Entry 7L9P (electron microscopy, 3.60 A resolution); this record covers chains I and J of the 12 polymer chains in the assembly.

== Chain I (and J) ==
Molecule: Mitotic spindle assembly checkpoint protein MAD2B
From: Homo sapiens
Notes: chain J of this document is another copy of the same molecule, construct and numbering; everything in this record applies to it too
UniProt: Q9UI95 (MD2L2_HUMAN); residues 2-211 here = UniProt positions 2-211
Amino-acid sequence (211 residues; numbered 1 to 211; the number before each row is that of its first residue):
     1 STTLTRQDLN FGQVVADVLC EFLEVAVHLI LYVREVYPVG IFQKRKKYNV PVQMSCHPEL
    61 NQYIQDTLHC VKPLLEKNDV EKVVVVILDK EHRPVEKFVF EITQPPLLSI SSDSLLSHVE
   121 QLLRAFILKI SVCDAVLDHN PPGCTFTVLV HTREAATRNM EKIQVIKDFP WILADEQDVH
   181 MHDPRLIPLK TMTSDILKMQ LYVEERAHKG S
Not modelled in the structure: 1-5, 38-39, 107-116, 207-211 (chain J: 1-14, 105-118, 139-144, 152-197, 208-211)
Sequence notes: expression tag (1)
Swiss-Prot annotation at these positions:
  - natural variant: V85 (V85E: In FANCV)
  - mutagenesis: Y63 (Y63A: Alters interaction with REV3L. Loss of interaction with REV3L; when associated with A-171), R124 (R124A: Induces structural changes that increase affinity for REV3L and REV1. No effect on interaction with REV1; when associated with A-171), W171 (W171A: Alters interaction with REV3L and REV1. Loss of interaction with REV3L; when associated with A-63. No effect on interaction with REV1; when associated with A-124), L186 (L186A: Significantly prevents interaction with REV1; no effect on interaction with REV3L), Q200 (Q200A: Significantly prevents interaction with REV1; no effect on interaction with REV3L), Y202 (Y202A: Significantly prevents interaction with REV1; no effect on interaction with REV3L)
What the authors report for this chain:
  - conformationally variable residues (order/disorder transition): D8 to V14
  - mutagenesis - R153A, R158A/N159A: decreased catalytic activity on wild-type TRIP13

== Interface between chain I and chain J ==
Pairs across the interface (12):
  P51(I) - Y32(J)
  P51(I) - Q43(J)
  Q53(I) - Q43(J)
  L128(I) - Y32(J)  hydrophobic
  V132(I) - Y32(J)  hydrophobic
  V132(I) - Q53(J)
  A135(I) - P51(J)
  A135(I) - I127(J)
  P188(I) - V132(J)  hydrophobic
  P188(I) - A135(J)
  L189(I) - S131(J)
  T191(I) - A135(J)
Also at the interface, not in a pair above, chain I (14 interface residues in all): A125, K129, S131, R185, I187, K190
Also at the interface, not in a pair above, chain J (14 interface residues in all): L29, V33, R124, L128, D134, V136

== Summary ==
Chain I and chain J each contribute 14 residues to their interface. Curated annotation (UniProt) lists 6
mutagenesis sites on chain I. From the paper: R153A and R158A/N159A of chain I reduce catalytic activity on
wild-type TRIP13; conformational variability at D8(I).
Chain I and chain J are both Mitotic spindle assembly checkpoint protein MAD2B (Homo sapiens); the structure,
Structure of human SHLD2-SHLD3-REV7-TRIP13(E253Q) complex, was determined by electron microscopy together with
6WW9 and 6WWA from the same study.
